Entry 4NAL (X-ray diffraction, 1.80 A resolution); this record covers chain A.

[Chain A]
Protein: 2-C-methyl-D-erythritol 4-phosphate cytidylyltransferase, chloroplastic
Organism: Arabidopsis thaliana
Notes: EC 2.7.7.60
UniProt: P69834 (ISPD_ARATH); residue numbers follow UniProt; this construct covers 76-302
Sequence (228 residues; row label = number of the first residue in the row):
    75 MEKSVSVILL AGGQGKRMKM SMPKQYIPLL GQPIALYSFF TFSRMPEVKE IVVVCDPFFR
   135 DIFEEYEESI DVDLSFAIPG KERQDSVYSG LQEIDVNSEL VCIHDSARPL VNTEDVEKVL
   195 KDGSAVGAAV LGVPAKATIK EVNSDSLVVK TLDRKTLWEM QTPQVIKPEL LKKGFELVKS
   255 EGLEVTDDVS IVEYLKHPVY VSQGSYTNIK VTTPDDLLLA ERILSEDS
Not modelled in the structure: 88-96, 226-229, 301-302
Sequence notes: initiating methionine (75); engineered mutation Ser149 (Arg in P69834)
Bound ions: K+ site 1: Ile108, Ala109, Ser112, Ser180; K+ site 2: Ser117, Met119, Val122, Asp145; Cd2+ site 1: Glu138, Glu141; K+ site 3 near Asp147 (its only coordinating residue here); Cd2+ site 2 near Glu167 (its only coordinating residue here); K+ site 4 near Asp189 (its only coordinating residue here); Cd2+ site 3: Gln238 (together with tribromodichloropseudilin); Cd2+ site 4 near Asp261 (its only coordinating residue here); Cd2+ site 5 near His271 (its only coordinating residue here); K+ site 5: Asn282, Ile283; K+ site 6 near Asp290 (its only coordinating residue here)
Ligand contacts: tribromodichloropseudilin (H70; 2,4-dichloro-6-(3,4,5-tribromo-1H-pyrrol-2-yl)phenol): Arg157, Gln158, Val161, Ala202, Ala203, Val204, Lys214, Met234, Gln238, Val239, Ile240, Leu245, Phe249, Ser264, Ile265, Val266, Val273

[Overview]
Ligands of chain A: tribromodichloropseudilin. The K+ site 1 is built by Ile108, Ala109, Ser112 and Ser180.
The K+ site 2 is built by Ser117, Met119, Val122 and Asp145.
Chain A is 2-C-methyl-D-erythritol 4-phosphate cytidylyltransferase, chloroplastic (Arabidopsis thaliana); the
structure, Arabidopsis thaliana IspD in complex with tribromodichloro-pseudilin, was determined by X-ray
diffraction, deposited together with 4NAI, 4NAK and 4NAN.
